PDB entry 6BW2 | X-ray diffraction, 2.75 A resolution | chain A

== Chain A ==
Protein: Induced myeloid leukemia cell differentiation protein Mcl-1
Source organism: Homo sapiens
Reference sequence: Q07820 (MCL1_HUMAN); residues 172-327 here = UniProt positions 172-327
Chain sequence (158 residues; numbered 170 to 327; the number before each row is that of its first residue):
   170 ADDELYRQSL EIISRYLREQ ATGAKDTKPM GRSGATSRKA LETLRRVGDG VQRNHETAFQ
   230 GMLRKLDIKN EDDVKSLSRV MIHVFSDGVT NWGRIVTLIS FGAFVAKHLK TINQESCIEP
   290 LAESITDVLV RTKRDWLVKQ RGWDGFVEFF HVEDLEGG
Not modelled in the structure: 170-171, 322-327
Sequence notes: expression tag (170-171)
UniProt features mapped onto this chain:
  - motif: Ala-209 to Asn-223 (BH3), His-252 to Ala-272 (BH1), Asp-304 to Phe-319 (BH2)
  - cross-link (Glycyl lysine isopeptide (Lys-Gly)): Lys-194 (interchain with G-Cter in ubiquitin), Lys-197 (interchain with G-Cter in ubiquitin)
  - mutagenesis: Lys-194 (K194R: Reduced ubiquitination), Lys-197 (K197R: Reduced ubiquitination), Lys-208 (K208R: No effect on ubiquitination), Lys-234 (K234R: No effect on ubiquitination)
Residues lining bound ligands: ECY (3-({11-[3-(4-chloro-3,5-dimethylphenoxy)propyl]-1-oxo-7-(1,3,5-trimethyl-1H-pyrazol-4-yl)-4,5-dihydro-1H-[1,4]diazepino[1,2-a]indol-2(3H)-yl}methyl)benzoic acid): His-224, Ala-227, Phe-228, Met-231, Leu-235, Leu-246, Val-249, Met-250, Val-253, Phe-254, Asn-260, Gly-262, Arg-263, Thr-266, Leu-267, Phe-270, Gly-271, Val-274, Leu-290, Ile-294

== In short ==
Bound to chain A: compound ECY. Curated annotation (UniProt) lists 4 mutagenesis sites.
Chain A is Induced myeloid leukemia cell differentiation protein Mcl-1 (Homo sapiens); the structure, Mcl-1
complexed with small molecules, was determined by X-ray diffraction (same publication as 6BW8).
